Entry 9IY8 (electron microscopy, 3.01 A resolution); this record covers chains B and A of the 5 polymer chains in the assembly.

# Chain B
Name: Guanine nucleotide-binding protein G(I)/G(S)/G(T) subunit beta-1
Source organism: Homo sapiens
UniProt: P62873 (GBB1_HUMAN); residue numbers follow UniProt; this construct covers 2-340
Sequence (346 residues; numbered -5 to 340; the number before each row is that of its first residue; numbers below 1 keep their minus sign (Ile-5 is residue -5)):
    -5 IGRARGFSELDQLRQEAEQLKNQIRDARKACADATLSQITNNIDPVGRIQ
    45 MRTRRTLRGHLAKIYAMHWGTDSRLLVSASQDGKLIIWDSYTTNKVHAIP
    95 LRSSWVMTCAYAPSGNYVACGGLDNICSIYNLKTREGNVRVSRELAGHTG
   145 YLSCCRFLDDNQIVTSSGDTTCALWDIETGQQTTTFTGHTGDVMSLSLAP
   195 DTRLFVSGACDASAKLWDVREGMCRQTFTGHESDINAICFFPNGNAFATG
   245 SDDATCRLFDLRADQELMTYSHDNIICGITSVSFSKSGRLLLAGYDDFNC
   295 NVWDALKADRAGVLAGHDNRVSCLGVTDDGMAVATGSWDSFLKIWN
Unresolved in the structure: -5 to 2
Differences from the reference sequence: expression tag (-5 to 1)

# Chain A
Name: Guanine nucleotide-binding protein subunit alpha-13
Source organism: Homo sapiens
Sequence (230 residues; each row starts with the number of its first residue; note: 132 numbers in that range are skipped by the numbering (no residue carries them; nothing is unmodelled there)):
    16 MGSTLSAEDKAAAERSKEIDKCLSREKTYVKRLVKILLLGADNSGKSTFL
    66 KQMRII
   194 HGGSGGSGGTKGIHEYDFEIKNVPFKMVDVGGQRSERKRWFECFDSVTSI
   244 LFLVDSSDF
   263 NRLTESLNDFETIVNNRVFSNVSIILFLNKTDLLEEKVQIVSIKDYFLEF
   313 EGDPHCLRDVQKFLVECFRNKRRDQQQKPLYHHFTTAINTENARLIFRDV
   363 KDTILHDNLKQLMLQ
Unresolved in the structure: 16-18, 194-204

# How chain B and chain A interact
Pairs across the interface (45):
  Gly53(B) - Leu38(A)
  Leu55(B) - Leu38(A)
  Leu55(B) - Lys42(A)
  Leu55(B) - Val45(A)  hydrophobic
  Lys57(B) - Asp238(A)  salt bridge
  Tyr59(B) - Glu235(A)  hydrogen bond (side chain-backbone)
  Tyr59(B) - Cys236(A)
  Gln75(B) - Cys236(A)  hydrogen bond (side chain-backbone)
  Lys78(B) - Leu38(A)
  Ile80(B) - Leu38(A)  hydrophobic
  Asn88(B) - Ala28(A)
  Asn88(B) - Ser31(A)
  Lys89(B) - Ser31(A)  hydrogen bond (backbone-side chain)
  Lys89(B) - Ile34(A)
  Lys89(B) - Asp35(A)  salt bridge
  Lys89(B) - Leu38(A)
  Val90(B) - Arg30(A)  hydrogen bond (backbone-side chain)
  Val90(B) - Ile34(A)
  His91(B) - Arg30(A)
  Ala92(B) - Ile34(A)  hydrophobic
  Ser98(B) - Glu208(A)  hydrogen bond
  Ser98(B) - Lys219(A)  hydrogen bond
  Trp99(B) - Ile206(A)
  Trp99(B) - Glu208(A)  hydrogen bond
  Trp99(B) - Val221(A)  hydrophobic
  Trp99(B) - Cys236(A)
  Trp99(B) - Phe237(A)  hydrophobic
  Met101(B) - Arg232(A)  hydrogen bond
  Met101(B) - Cys236(A)  hydrophobic
  Leu117(B) - Trp233(A)
  Leu117(B) - Phe237(A)  hydrophobic
  Asn119(B) - Gly205(A)
  Asn119(B) - Gln226(A)
  Thr143(B) - Gln226(A)  hydrogen bond (backbone-side chain)
  Tyr145(B) - Arg232(A)
  Tyr145(B) - Trp233(A)
  Asp186(B) - Ser228(A)  hydrogen bond
  Asp186(B) - Arg230(A)  salt bridge
  Met188(B) - Arg232(A)
  Cys204(B) - Arg230(A)
  Asp228(B) - Arg230(A)  salt bridge
  Asp246(B) - Lys231(A)  salt bridge
  Arg314(B) - Glu235(A)  salt bridge
  Trp332(B) - Glu235(A)
  Trp332(B) - Asp238(A)
Also at the interface, not in a pair above, chain B (32 interface residues in all): Arg52, Thr86, Thr87, Gly185, Asp205, Asp290
Also at the interface, not in a pair above, chain A (27 interface residues in all): Asp24, Ala27, Glu41, Lys50

# Overview
The interface between chain B and chain A involves 32 residues on one side and 27 on the other; the contacts
include 10 hydrogen bonds and 6 salt bridges. Polar contacts include Lys57(B)-Asp238(A), Lys89(B)-Asp35(A) and
Asp186(B)-Arg230(A).
Here chain B is Guanine nucleotide-binding protein G(I)/G(S)/G(T) subunit beta-1 and chain A is Guanine
nucleotide-binding protein subunit alpha-13, both from Homo sapiens. Entry 9IY8 (Cryo-EM structure of
apo-GPR55-G13 complex) was determined by electron microscopy.
